PDB entry 2I0G | X-ray diffraction, 2.50 A resolution | chains A and B

== Chain A (and B) ==
Molecule: Estrogen receptor beta
From: Homo sapiens
Notes: chain B of this document is another copy of the same molecule, construct and numbering; everything in this record applies to it too
Reference sequence: Q92731 (ESR2_HUMAN); residue numbers follow UniProt; this construct covers 256-505
Sequence (257 residues; row label = number of the first residue in the row):
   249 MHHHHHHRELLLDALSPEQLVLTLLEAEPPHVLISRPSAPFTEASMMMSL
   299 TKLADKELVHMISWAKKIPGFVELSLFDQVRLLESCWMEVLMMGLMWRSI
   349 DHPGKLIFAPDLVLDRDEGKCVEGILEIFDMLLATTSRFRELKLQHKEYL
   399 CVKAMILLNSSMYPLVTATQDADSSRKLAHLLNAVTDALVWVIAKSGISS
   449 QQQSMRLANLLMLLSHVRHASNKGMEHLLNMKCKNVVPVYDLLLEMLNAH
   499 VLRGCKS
Disordered / not traced: 249-260, 286-291, 415-421, 481-484, 499-505 (chain B: 249-259, 286-291, 415-421, 481-484, 499-505)
Construct notes: cloning artifact (249); expression tag (250-255)
Small-molecule neighbours: I0G ((3as,4r,9br)-4-(4-hydroxyphenyl)-1,2,3,3a,4,9b-hexahydrocyclopenta[c]chromen-8-ol): M295, L298, T299, L301, A302, E305, M336, L339, M340, L343, R346, F356, I373, I376, F377, L380, G472, H475, L476, M479

== How chain A and chain B interact ==
Residue-residue contacts (50):
  D378(A) - Y411(B)  hydrogen bond (backbone-side chain)
  M379(A) - Y411(B)  hydrogen bond (backbone-side chain)
  A382(A) - M410(B)
  T383(A) - M410(B)
  R386(A) - M410(B)
  R386(A) - L413(B)
  M403(A) - M460(B)  hydrophobic
  N407(A) - M460(B)  hydrogen bond (side chain-backbone)
  N407(A) - H464(B)  hydrogen bond (backbone-side chain)
  S408(A) - H464(B)
  S409(A) - H464(B)
  M410(A) - R386(B)
  M410(A) - L461(B)  hydrophobic
  M410(A) - H464(B)
  Y411(A) - D378(B)  hydrogen bond (side chain-backbone)
  Y411(A) - M379(B)  hydrogen bond (side chain-backbone)
  Y411(A) - A382(B)  hydrophobic
  L413(A) - R386(B)
  L430(A) - M460(B)  hydrophobic
  N431(A) - M453(B)
  T434(A) - M453(B)
  T434(A) - A456(B)
  D435(A) - Q449(B)  hydrogen bond
  D435(A) - M453(B)
  Q449(A) - D435(B)  hydrogen bond
  S452(A) - L455(B)
  M453(A) - N431(B)
  M453(A) - D435(B)
  A456(A) - T434(B)
  A456(A) - L459(B)  hydrophobic
  L459(A) - A456(B)  hydrophobic
  L459(A) - L459(B)  hydrophobic
  M460(A) - M403(B)  hydrophobic
  M460(A) - N407(B)
  L462(A) - S463(B)  hydrogen bond (backbone-side chain)
  S463(A) - L462(B)
  S463(A) - S463(B)
  S463(A) - R466(B)  hydrogen bond (backbone-side chain)
  H464(A) - N407(B)  hydrogen bond (side chain-backbone)
  H464(A) - S408(B)
  H464(A) - M410(B)
  H464(A) - R466(B)
  R466(A) - S463(B)
  R466(A) - H464(B)
  R466(A) - H467(B)
  H467(A) - R466(B)
  H467(A) - N470(B)  hydrogen bond
  N470(A) - H467(B)  hydrogen bond
  N470(A) - N470(B)
  E474(A) - E474(B)
Interface residues without a listed pair, chain A (37 interface residues in all): E375, S385, V414, V438, L455, N457, L461, K471
Interface residues without a listed pair, chain B (36 interface residues in all): E375, T383, S385, S409, V414, L430, V438, S452, N457

== In short ==
Chain A and chain B form an interface of 37 and 36 residues respectively, with 13 hydrogen bonds. Among the
polar pairs are D378(A)-Y411(B), M379(A)-Y411(B) and N407(A)-M460(B). Ligands of chain A: compound I0G.
Chain A and chain B are both Estrogen receptor beta (Homo sapiens); the structure, Benzopyrans are Selective
Estrogen Receptor beta Agonists (SERBAs) with Novel Activity in Models of Benign Prostatic ..., was determined
by X-ray diffraction (same publication as 2I0J).
